6IM7 - chain A; structure by X-ray diffraction, 1.97 A resolution.

[Chain A]
Molecule: Blue copper oxidase CueO, 12.1 peptide
From: Escherichia coli (strain K12)
UniProtKB: P36649 (CUEO_ECOLI); numbering as in UniProt; present here: 29-384, 396-516
Chain sequence (510 residues; each row starts with the number of its first residue):
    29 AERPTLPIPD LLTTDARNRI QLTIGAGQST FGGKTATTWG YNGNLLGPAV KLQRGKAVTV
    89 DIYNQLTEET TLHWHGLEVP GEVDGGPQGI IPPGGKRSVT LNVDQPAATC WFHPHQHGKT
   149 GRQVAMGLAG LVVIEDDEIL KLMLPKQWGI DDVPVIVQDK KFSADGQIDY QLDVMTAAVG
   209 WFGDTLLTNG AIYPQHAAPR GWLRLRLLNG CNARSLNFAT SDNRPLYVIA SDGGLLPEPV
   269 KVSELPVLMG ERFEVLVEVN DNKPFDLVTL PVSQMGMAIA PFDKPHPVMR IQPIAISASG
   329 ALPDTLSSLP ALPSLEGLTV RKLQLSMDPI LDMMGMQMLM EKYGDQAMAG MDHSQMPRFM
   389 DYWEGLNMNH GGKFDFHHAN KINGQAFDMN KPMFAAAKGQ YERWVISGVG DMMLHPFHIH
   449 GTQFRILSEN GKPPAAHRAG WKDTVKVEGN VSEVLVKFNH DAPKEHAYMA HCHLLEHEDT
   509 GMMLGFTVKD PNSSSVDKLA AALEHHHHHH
Disordered / not traced: 29, 43-46, 379-402, 519-538
Differences from the reference sequence: engineered mutation Ile358 (Met in P36649); expression tag (517-538)
Ion coordination: Ca2+: Asp38, Leu39
UniProt features mapped onto this chain:
  - binding site (Cu cation): His101, His103, His141, His143, His443, His446, His448, His499, Cys500, His501, His505
  - mutagenesis: Glu106 (E106F: Increases oxidase activity with ABTS as substrate), Gly304 (G304K: Retains 20% of cuprous oxidase activity. Increases oxidase activity with ABTS as substrate. Shows dramatic conformational changes in methionine-rich helix and the relative regulatory loop), Met355 (M355L: Almost loss of oxidase activity with 2,6-DMP as substrate. Loss of the copper tolerance phenotype), Asp360 (D360A: Strong decrease in oxidase activity with 2,6-DMP as substrate. Loss of the copper tolerance phenotype), Asp439 (D439A: Decrease in oxidase activity with 2,6-DMP as substrate), Met441 (M441L: Strong decrease in oxidase activity with 2,6-DMP as substrate. Affects copper incorporation into the T1 copper site), Cys500 to His501 (Residual DMP oxidase activity and loss of resistance to copper. Decreases copper content), Cys500 (C500S: Loss of cuprous oxidase activity)
What the authors report for this chain:
  - mutagenesis - M358I: unchanged catalytic activity

[Summary]
Asp38 and Leu39 form the Ca2+ site. Curated annotation (UniProt) lists 11 Cu cation-binding residues and 9
mutagenesis sites. From the paper: M358I leaves catalytic activity unchanged.
Chain A is Blue copper oxidase CueO, 12.1 peptide (Escherichia coli (strain K12)); the structure, CueO-12.1
multicopper oxidase, was determined by X-ray diffraction, deposited together with 6IM8 and 6IM9.
